PDB entry 8VK0 | electron microscopy, 3.14 A resolution | chains A and d of the 35 polymer chains in the assembly

# Chain A
Molecule: 23S ribosomal RNA
From: Mycolicibacterium smegmatis MC2 155
Sequence (3120 nucleotides; each row starts with the number of its first residue):
     1 UAAGUGUUUAAGGGCGCAUGGUGGAUGCCUUGGCACUGGGAGCCGAUGAA
    51 GGACGUAGGAGGCUGCGAUAAGCCUCGGGGAGCUGUCAACCGAGCGUUGA
   101 UCCGAGGAUGUCCGAAUGGGGAAACCCGGCACGAGUGAUGUCGUGUCACC
   151 AGGCGCUGAAUAUAUAGGCGUCUGGGGGGAACGCGGGGAAGUGAAACAUC
   201 UCAGUACCCGUAGGAAGAGAAAACAAAAUGUGAUUCCGUGAGUAGUGGCG
   251 AGCGAAAGCGGAGGAUGGCUAAACCGUAUGCAUGUGAUACCGGGUAGGGG
   301 UUGUGUGUGCGGGGUUGUGGGACCUAUCUUUCCGGCUCUACCUGGCUGGA
   351 GGGCAGUGAGAAAAUGUUGUGGUUAGCGGAAAUGGCUUGGGAUGGCCUGC
   401 CGUAGACGGUGAGAGCCCGGUACGUGAAAACCCGACGUCUGUCUUGAUGG
   451 UGUUCCCGAGUAGCAGCGGGCCCGUGGAAUCUGCUGUGAAUCUGCCGGGA
   501 CCACCCGGUAAGCCUGAAUACUUCCCAGUGACCGAUAGCGGAUUAGUACC
   551 GUGAGGGAAUGGUGAAAAGUACCCCGGGAGGGGAGUGAAAGAGUACCUGA
   601 AACCGUGCGCUUACAAUCCGUCAGAGCCCUCGACGUGUCGUGGGGUGAUG
   651 GCGUGCCUUUUGAAGAAUGAGCCUGCGAGUCAGGGACAUGUCGCGAGGUU
   701 AACCCGGGUGGGGUAGCCGCAGCGAAAGCGAGUCUGAAUAGGGCGUAUCC
   751 ACACAAGAGUGUGUGGUGUAGUGGUGUGUUCUGGACCCGAAGCGGAGUGA
   801 UCUACCCAUGGCCAGGGUGAAGCGCGGGUAAGACCGCGUGGAGGCCCGAA
   851 CCCACUUAGGUUGAAGACUGAGGGGAUGAGCUGUGGGUAGGGGUGAAAGG
   901 CCAAUCAAACUCCGUGAUAGCUGGUUCUCCCCGAAAUGCAUUUAGGUGCA
   951 GCGUCGCAUGUUUCUUGCCGGAGGUAGAGCUACUGGAUGGCCGAUGGGCC
  1001 CCACAGGGUUACUGACGUCAGCCAAACUCCGAAUGCCGGUAAGUCCAAGA
  1051 GUGCGGCAGUGAGACGGCGGGGGAUAAGCUCCGUGCGUCGAGAGGGAAAC
  1101 AGCCCAGAUCGCCGGCUAAGGCCCCUAAGCGUGUGCUAAGUGGAAAAGGA
  1151 UGUGCAGUCGCGAAGACAACCAGGAGGUUGGCUUAGAAGCAGCCACCCUU
  1201 GAAAGAGUGCGUAAUAGCUCACUGGUCAAGUGAUUGUGCGCCGAUAAUGU
  1251 AGCGGGGCUCAAGCACACCGCCGAAGCCGCGGCAGCCAACGUGUUGGCUG
  1301 GGUAGGGGAGCGUCCUGCAUCCGGUGAAGCCGCCGAGUGAUCGAGUGGUG
  1351 GAGGGUGUGGGAGUGAGAAUGCAGGCAUGAGUAGCGAUUAGGCAAGUGAG
  1401 AACCUUGCCCGCCGAAAGACCAAGGGUUCCUGGGCCAGGCCAGUCCGCCC
  1451 AGGGUGAGUCGGGACCUAAGGCGAGGCCGACAGGCGUAGUCGAUGGACAA
  1501 CGGGUUGAUAUUCCCGUACCCGUGUAUGUGCGUCCAUGAUGAAUCAGCGG
  1551 UACUAACCAUCCAAAACCACCGUGACCGCACCUUUCGGGGUGUGGCGUUG
  1601 GUGGGGCUGCAUGGGACCUUCGUUGGUAGUAGUCAAGCGAUGGGGUGACG
  1651 CAGGAAGGUAGCCGUACCGGUCAGUGGUAAUACCGGGGUAAGCCUGUAGG
  1701 GAGUCAGAUAGGUAAAUCCGUCUGGCAUAUAUCCUGAGAGGUGAUGCAUA
  1751 GCCGAGUGAGGCGAAUUCGGUGAUCCUAUGCUGCCGAGAAAAGCCUCUAG
  1801 CGAGGACAUACACGGCCCGUACCCCAAACCAACACAGGUGGUCAGGUAGA
  1851 GAAUACUAAGGCGUACGAGUGAACUAUGGUUAAGGAACUCGGCAAAAUGC
  1901 CCCCGUAACUUCGGGAGAAGGGGGACCCACAUGGCGUGUAAGCCUUUACG
  1951 GCCCAAGCGUGAGUGGGUGGCACAAACCAGUGAGAAGCGACUGUUUACUA
  2001 AAAACACAGGUCCGUGCGAAGUCGCAAGACGAUGUAUACGGACUGACGCC
  2051 UGCCCGGUGCUGGAAGGUUAAGAGGACCCGUUAACUCCCUUUGGGGGUGA
  2101 AGCGGAGAAUUUAAGCCCCAGUAAACGGCGGUGGUAACUAUAACCAUCCU
  2151 AAGGUAGCGAAAUUCCUUGUCGGGUAAGUUCCGACCUGCACGAAUGGCGU
  2201 AACGACUUCUCAACUGUCUCAACCAUAGACUCGGCGAAAUUGCACUACGA
  2251 GUAAAGAUGCUCGUUACGCGCGGCAGGACGAAAAGACCCCGGGACCUUCA
  2301 CUACAACUUGGUAUUGGUGCUCGAUACGGUUUGUGUAGGAUAGGUGGGAG
  2351 ACUGUGAAGCUCACACGCCAGUGUGGGUGGAGUCGUUGUUGAAAUACCAC
  2401 UCUGAUCGUAUUGGGCCUCUAACCUCGGACCGUAUAUCCGGUUCAGGGAC
  2451 AGUGCCUGGUGGGUAGUUUAACUGGGGCGGUUGCCUCCUAAAAUGUAACG
  2501 GAGGCGCCCAAAGGUUCCCUCAACCUGGACGGCAAUCAGGUGUUGAGUGU
  2551 AAGUGCACAAGGGAGCUUGACUGCGAGACGGACAUGUCGAGCAGGGACGA
  2601 AAGUCGGGACUAGUGAUCCGGCACCUCUGAGUGGAAGGGGUGUCGCUCAA
  2651 CGGAUAAAAGGUACCCCGGGGAUAACAGGCUGAUCUUCCCCAAGAGUCCA
  2701 UAUCGACGGGAUGGUUUGGCACCUCGAUGUCGGCUCGUCGCAUCCUGGGG
  2751 CUGGAGCAGGUCCCAAGGGUUGGGCUGUUCGCCCAUUAAAGCGGCACGCG
  2801 AGCUGGGUUUAGAACGUCGUGAGACAGUUCGGUCUCUAUCCGCCGCGCGC
  2851 GUCAGAAGCUUGAGGAAACCUGUCCCUAGUACGAGAGGACCGGGACGGAC
  2901 GAACCUCUGGUAUACCAGUUGUCCCACCAGGGGCACGGCUGGAUAGCCAC
  2951 GUUCGGACAGGAUAACCGCUGAAAGCAUCUAAGCGGGAAACCUCUUCCAA
  3001 GACCAGGCUUCUCACCCUCUAGGAGGGAUAAGGCCCCCCGCAGACCACGG
  3051 GAUUGAUAGACCAGACCUGGAAGCCUAGUAAUAGGUGCAGGGAACUGGCA
  3101 CUAACCGGCCGAAAACUUAC
Not modelled in the structure: 1

# Chain d
Name: 50S ribosomal protein L34
From: Mycolicibacterium smegmatis MC2 155
UniProt: A0R7K0 (RL34_MYCS2); residue numbers follow UniProt; this construct covers 1-47
Amino-acid sequence (47 residues; each row starts with the number of its first residue):
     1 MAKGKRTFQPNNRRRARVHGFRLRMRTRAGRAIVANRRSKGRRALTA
Not modelled in the structure: 1

# Interface between chain A and chain d
Pairs across the interface (83):
  A50(A) with Arg-38(d), base contact
  G51(A) with Arg-38(d), hydrogen bond to the sugar
  G114(A) with Phe-21(d), sugar contact
  A115(A) with Met-25(d), phosphate contact
  G121(A) with Arg-22(d), base contact
  A122(A) with Arg-13(d), base contact; Ala-16(d), sugar contact; Arg-17(d), salt bridge to the phosphate; Arg-22(d), salt bridge to the phosphate
  A123(A) with Gly-20(d), phosphate contact; Phe-21(d), stacking on the base; Arg-22(d), hydrogen bond to the phosphate
  G179(A) with Ala-35(d), phosphate contact
  C209(A) with Arg-28(d), salt bridge to the phosphate
  G210(A) with Arg-28(d), salt bridge to the phosphate
  G546(A) with Lys-40(d), base contact; Gly-41(d), sugar contact; Arg-42(d), sugar contact
  U547(A) with Gly-41(d), phosphate contact; Arg-42(d), salt bridge to the phosphate; Arg-43(d), hydrogen bond to the phosphate
  A548(A) with Arg-43(d), salt bridge to the phosphate
  U552(A) with His-19(d), hydrogen bond to the sugar
  G553(A) with Arg-15(d), salt bridge to the phosphate; His-19(d), sugar contact; Arg-24(d), hydrogen bond to the sugar
  A554(A) with Ile-33(d), phosphate contact; Arg-37(d), salt bridge to the phosphate
  G555(A) with Asn-36(d), phosphate contact; Arg-37(d), salt bridge to the phosphate; Arg-42(d), hydrogen bond to the base
  G556(A) with Lys-40(d), salt bridge to the phosphate; Arg-42(d), hydrogen bond to the base
  G557(A) with Lys-40(d), base contact; Arg-42(d), hydrogen bond to the base
  G797(A) with Ala-29(d), sugar contact; Ile-33(d), sugar contact
  U798(A) with Arg-24(d), phosphate contact
  G799(A) with Val-18(d), phosphate contact; His-19(d), salt bridge to the phosphate; Arg-24(d), salt bridge to the phosphate
  A800(A) with Val-18(d), phosphate contact
  U801(A) with Thr-7(d), hydrogen bond to the sugar; Phe-8(d), sugar contact; Gln-9(d), hydrogen bond to the sugar; Asn-11(d), base contact; Arg-14(d), hydrogen bond to the base; Arg-15(d), base contact
  C802(A) with Lys-5(d), salt bridge to the phosphate; Arg-6(d), sugar contact; Thr-7(d), sugar contact; Gln-9(d), phosphate contact
  U803(A) with Lys-5(d), salt bridge to the phosphate
  C853(A) with Lys-3(d), phosphate contact
  A867(A) with Arg-6(d), salt bridge to the phosphate
  C868(A) with Ala-2(d), sugar contact
  U869(A) with Ala-2(d), phosphate contact
  G885(A) with Asn-11(d), hydrogen bond to the phosphate; Arg-14(d), salt bridge to the phosphate
  G886(A) with Arg-14(d), salt bridge to the phosphate; Arg-17(d), phosphate contact
  A903(A) with Thr-7(d), base contact
  A904(A) with Arg-6(d), base contact
  G1424(A) with Pro-10(d), sugar contact; Asn-11(d), phosphate contact; Asn-12(d), hydrogen bond to the phosphate
  G1425(A) with Asn-12(d), hydrogen bond to the phosphate
  A1482(A) with Arg-28(d), hydrogen bond to the phosphate
  G1483(A) with Arg-28(d), salt bridge to the phosphate
  G1492(A) with Arg-13(d), phosphate contact
  A1493(A) with Arg-13(d), salt bridge to the phosphate
  C1830(A) with Arg-6(d), sugar contact; Phe-8(d), hydrogen bond to the sugar; Gln-9(d), hydrogen bond to the sugar; Pro-10(d), sugar contact
  A1831(A) with Arg-6(d), sugar contact; Phe-8(d), phosphate contact
  G1837(A) with Ala-2(d), hydrogen bond to the sugar; Gly-4(d), hydrogen bond to the base
  G1838(A) with Ala-2(d), sugar contact; Lys-3(d), phosphate contact; Gly-4(d), sugar contact
  U1839(A) with Lys-3(d), salt bridge to the phosphate
Other interface residues (no listed pair), chain A (49 interface residues in all): A854, A1423, G1471, C1472
Other interface residues (no listed pair), chain d (38 interface residues in all): Leu-23, Arg-26, Leu-45, Thr-46

# Summary
49 residues of chain A face 38 of chain d across their interface, with 19 hydrogen bonds, 20 salt bridges and
1 aromatic stacking contact. Polar contacts include G555(A)/Arg-42(d), G556(A)/Arg-42(d) and
G557(A)/Arg-42(d).
Chain A is 23S ribosomal RNA and chain d is 50S ribosomal protein L34, both from Mycolicibacterium smegmatis
MC2 155; the structure, Structure of Mycobacterium smegmatis 50S ribosomal subunit bound to HflX:50S-HflX-A,
was determined by electron microscopy together with 8VIO, 8VK7, 8VKI, 8VKW, 8VPK, 8VR4, 8VR8 and 8VRL from the
same study.
